Entry 4X28 (X-ray diffraction, 1.99 A resolution); this record covers chains D and C of the 4 polymer chains in the assembly.

== Chain D (and C) ==
Molecule: Acyl-CoA dehydrogenase
Organism: Mycobacterium tuberculosis (strain ATCC 25618 / H37Rv)
Notes: chain C of this document is another copy of the same molecule, construct and numbering; everything in this record applies to it too
UniProtKB: I6Y3Q0 (I6Y3Q0_MYCTU); numbering as in UniProt (aligned over 1-373)
Sequence (373 residues; numbered 1 to 373; the number before each row is that of its first residue):
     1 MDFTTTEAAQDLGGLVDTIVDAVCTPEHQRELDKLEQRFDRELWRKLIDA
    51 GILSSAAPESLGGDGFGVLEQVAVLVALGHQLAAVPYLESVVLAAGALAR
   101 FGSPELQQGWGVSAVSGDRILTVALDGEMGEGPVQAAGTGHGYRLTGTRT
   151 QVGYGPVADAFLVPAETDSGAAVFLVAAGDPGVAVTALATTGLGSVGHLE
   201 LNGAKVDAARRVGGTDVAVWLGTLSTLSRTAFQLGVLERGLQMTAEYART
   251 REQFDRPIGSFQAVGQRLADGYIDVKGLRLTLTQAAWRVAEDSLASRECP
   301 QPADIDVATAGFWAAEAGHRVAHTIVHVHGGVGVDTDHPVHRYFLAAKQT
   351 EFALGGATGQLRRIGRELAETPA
Not modelled in the structure: 293-301
Modified positions: Mse1 (selenomethionine; parent Met); Mse129 (selenomethionine; parent Met); Mse243 (selenomethionine; parent Met)
Swiss-Prot annotation at these positions:
  - binding site (FAD): R251, H327, G331
Ligand contacts: dihydroflavine-adenine dinucleotide (FDA): Y247, R251, Q253, F254, I258, F261, V264, H327, V328, H329, G330, G331, V334

== Interface between chain D and chain C ==
Contacting residue pairs (7; chain D residue first):
  F261(D) - Q262(C)
  Q262(D) - F261(C)
  Q262(D) - Q262(C)  hydrogen bond (backbone-side chain)
  Q262(D) - A263(C)  hydrogen bond (side chain-backbone)
  A263(D) - Q262(C)  hydrogen bond (backbone-side chain)
  A263(D) - Q266(C)
  Q266(D) - A263(C)

== Summary ==
The chain D/chain C interface involves 4 residues from each chain, with 3 hydrogen bonds. Polar contacts
include Q262(D)-Q262(C) and Q262(D)-A263(C). Chain D binds dihydroflavine-adenine dinucleotide. From UniProt:
3 FAD-binding residues on chain D.
Both chains are Acyl-CoA dehydrogenase (Mycobacterium tuberculosis (strain ATCC 25618 / H37Rv)). Entry 4X28
(Crystal structure of the ChsE4-ChsE5 complex from Mycobacterium tuberculosis) was determined by X-ray
diffraction.
